Entry 8ZMK (electron microscopy, 3.85 A resolution); this record covers chains A and B of the 3 polymer chains in the assembly.

# Chain A (and B)
Molecule: tyrosine--tRNA ligase
Organism: Phaseolus vulgaris
Notes: EC 6.1.1.1; chain B of this document is another copy of the same molecule, construct and numbering; everything in this record applies to it too
UniProtKB: V7CJ18 (V7CJ18_PHAVU); residue numbers follow UniProt; this construct covers 1-379
Chain sequence (379 residues; numbered 1 to 379; the number before each row is that of its first residue):
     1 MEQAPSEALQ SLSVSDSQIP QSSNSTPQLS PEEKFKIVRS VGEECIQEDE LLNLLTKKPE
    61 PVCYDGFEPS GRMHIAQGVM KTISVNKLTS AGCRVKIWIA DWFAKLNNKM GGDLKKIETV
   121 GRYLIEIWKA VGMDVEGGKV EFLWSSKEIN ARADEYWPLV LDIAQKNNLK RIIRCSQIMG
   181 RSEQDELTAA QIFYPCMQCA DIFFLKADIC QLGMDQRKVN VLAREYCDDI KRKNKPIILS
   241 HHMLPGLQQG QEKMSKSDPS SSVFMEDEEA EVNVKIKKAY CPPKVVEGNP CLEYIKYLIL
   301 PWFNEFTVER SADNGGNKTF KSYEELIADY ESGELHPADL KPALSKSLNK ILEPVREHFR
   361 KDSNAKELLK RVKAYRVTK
Disordered / not traced: 1-30

# Interface between chain A and chain B
Contacting residue pairs (42; chain A residue first):
  W102(A) - W157(B)  hydrophobic
  W102(A) - L161(B)  hydrophobic
  K105(A) - L161(B)
  K105(A) - Q165(B)
  L106(A) - Q165(B)
  N108(A) - Q165(B)
  I149(A) - W157(B)  hydrophobic
  N150(A) - A153(B)
  N150(A) - D154(B)  hydrogen bond (side chain-backbone)
  A153(A) - W157(B)
  Y156(A) - W157(B)  hydrophobic
  W157(A) - Y156(B)  hydrophobic
  W157(A) - W157(B)
  W157(A) - M197(B)  hydrophobic
  L161(A) - W102(B)
  L161(A) - K105(B)
  L161(A) - L106(B)
  A164(A) - A189(B)  hydrogen bond (backbone-backbone)
  A164(A) - A190(B)
  A164(A) - F193(B)  hydrophobic
  Q165(A) - L106(B)
  Q165(A) - N108(B)
  N167(A) - T188(B)
  N168(A) - L187(B)
  L169(A) - L169(B)  hydrophobic
  L169(A) - I173(B)  hydrophobic
  L169(A) - L187(B)  hydrogen bond (backbone-backbone)
  I173(A) - L169(B)  hydrophobic
  L187(A) - N168(B)  hydrogen bond (backbone-side chain)
  L187(A) - L169(B)  hydrophobic
  T188(A) - N167(B)
  T188(A) - N168(B)
  T188(A) - L169(B)
  A189(A) - N168(B)
  A189(A) - L169(B)
  A189(A) - I172(B)  hydrophobic
  I192(A) - L169(B)  hydrophobic
  I192(A) - I192(B)  hydrophobic
  F193(A) - I192(B)
  F193(A) - F193(B)  hydrophobic
  F193(A) - C196(B)  hydrophobic
  C196(A) - F193(B)  hydrophobic
Interface residues without a listed pair, chain A (25 interface residues in all): N107, D154, E186
Interface residues without a listed pair, chain B (25 interface residues in all): N150, A164

# Overview
The chain A/chain B interface involves 25 residues from each chain; the contacts include 4 hydrogen bonds.
Polar contacts include N150(A)-D154(B), L187(A)-N168(B) and A164(A)-A189(B).
Chain A and chain B are both tyrosine--tRNA ligase (Phaseolus vulgaris); the structure, Cryo-EM structure of
BMV TLS-TyrRS (Catalysis state), was determined by electron microscopy, deposited together with 8ZMH and 8ZMJ.
